7MOA - chains A and E of the 3 polymer chains in the assembly; structure by electron microscopy, 4.90 A resolution (low resolution: residue-level contacts below are approximate; hydrogen-bond / salt-bridge calls are withheld).

Chain A:
Molecule: Hepatocyte growth factor
Source organism: Homo sapiens
UniProt: P14210 (HGF_HUMAN); numbering as in UniProt (aligned over 1-728)
Sequence (728 residues; numbered 1 to 728; the number before each row is that of its first residue):
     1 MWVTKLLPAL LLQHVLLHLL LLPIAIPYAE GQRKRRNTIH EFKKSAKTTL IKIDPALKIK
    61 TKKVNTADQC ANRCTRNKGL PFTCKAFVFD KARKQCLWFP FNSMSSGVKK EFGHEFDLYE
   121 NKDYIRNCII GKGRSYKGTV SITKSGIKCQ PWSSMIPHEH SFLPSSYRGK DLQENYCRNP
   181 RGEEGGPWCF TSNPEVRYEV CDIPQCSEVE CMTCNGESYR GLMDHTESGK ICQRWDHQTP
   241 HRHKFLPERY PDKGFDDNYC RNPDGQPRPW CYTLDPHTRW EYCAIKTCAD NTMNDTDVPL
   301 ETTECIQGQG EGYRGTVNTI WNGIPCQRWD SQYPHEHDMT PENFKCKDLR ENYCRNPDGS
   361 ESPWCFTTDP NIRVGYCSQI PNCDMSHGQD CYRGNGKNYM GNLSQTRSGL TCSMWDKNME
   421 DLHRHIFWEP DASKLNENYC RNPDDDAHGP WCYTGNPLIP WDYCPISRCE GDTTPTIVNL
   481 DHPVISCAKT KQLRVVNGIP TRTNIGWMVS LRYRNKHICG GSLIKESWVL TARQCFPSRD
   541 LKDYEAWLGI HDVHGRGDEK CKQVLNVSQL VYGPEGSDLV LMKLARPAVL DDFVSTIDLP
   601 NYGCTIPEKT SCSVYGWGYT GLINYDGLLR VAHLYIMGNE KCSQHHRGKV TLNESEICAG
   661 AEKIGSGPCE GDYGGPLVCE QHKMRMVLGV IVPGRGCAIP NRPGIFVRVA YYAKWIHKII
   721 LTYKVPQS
Disordered / not traced: 1-33, 56-58, 291-728
Cystine bridges: Cys70-Cys96, Cys74-Cys84, Cys128-Cys206, Cys149-Cys189, Cys177-Cys201, Cys211-Cys288, Cys232-Cys271, Cys260-Cys283
From the paper describing this entry:
  - mutagenesis - R242E/K244E/R249E: decreased signaling
  - mutagenesis - E159R, R242E/K244E/R249E, W321R/E361R/Y376A, Y673A: decreased binding to Hepatocyte growth factor receptor (chain E)
  - mutagenesis - K34E/R35E/R36E, K47E, R73E/R76E/K78E, K91E, F112A, H114E, E159R, E195R, R197E, R242E, K244E, R249E, W321R/Y376A, W321R/E361R/Y376A, Y673A: decreased signaling with Hepatocyte growth factor receptor (chain E)

Chain E:
Molecule: Hepatocyte growth factor receptor
Source organism: Homo sapiens
Notes: EC 2.7.10.1
UniProt: P08581 (MET_HUMAN); residue numbers follow UniProt; this construct covers 1-1390
Sequence (1390 residues; numbered 1 to 1390; the number before each row is that of its first residue):
     1 MKAPAVLAPG ILVLLFTLVQ RSNGECKEAL AKSEMNVNMK YQLPNFTAET PIQNVILHEH
    61 HIFLGATNYI YVLNEEDLQK VAEYKTGPVL EHPDCFPCQD CSSKANLSGG VWKDNINMAL
   121 VVDTYYDDQL ISCGSVNRGT CQRHVFPHNH TADIQSEVHC IFSPQIEEPS QCPDCVVSAL
   181 GAKVLSSVKD RFINFFVGNT INSSYFPDHP LHSISVRRLK ETKDGFMFLT DQSYIDVLPE
   241 FRDSYPIKYV HAFESNNFIY FLTVQRETLD AQTFHTRIIR FCSINSGLHS YMEMPLECIL
   301 TEKRKKRSTK KEVFNILQAA YVSKPGAQLA RQIGASLNDD ILFGVFAQSK PDSAEPMDRS
   361 AMCAFPIKYV NDFFNKIVNK NNVRCLQHFY GPNHEHCFNR TLLRNSSGCE ARRDEYRTEF
   421 TTALQRVDLF MGQFSEVLLT SISTFIKGDL TIANLGTSEG RFMQVVVSRS GPSTPHVNFL
   481 LDSHPVSPEV IVEHTLNQNG YTLVITGKKI TKIPLNGLGC RHFQSCSQCL SAPPFVQCGW
   541 CHDKCVRSEE CLSGTWTQQI CLPAIYKVFP NSAPLEGGTR LTICGWDFGF RRNNKFDLKK
   601 TRVLLGNESC TLTLSESTMN TLKCTVGPAM NKHFNMSIII SNGHGTTQYS TFSYVDPVIT
   661 SISPKYGPMA GGTLLTLTGN YLNSGNSRHI SIGGKTCTLK SVSNSILECY TPAQTISTEF
   721 AVKLKIDLAN RETSIFSYRE DPIVYEIHPT KSFISGGSTI TGVGKNLNSV SVPRMVINVH
   781 EAGRNFTVAC QHRSNSEIIC CTTPSLQQLN LQLPLKTKAF FMLDGILSKY FDLIYVHNPV
   841 FKPFEKPVMI SMGNENVLEI KGNDIDPEAV KGEVLKVGNK SCENIHLHSE AVLCTVPNDL
   901 LKLNSELNIE WKQAISSTVL GKVIVQPDQN FTGLIAGVVS ISTALLLLLG FFLWLKKRKQ
   961 IKDLGSELVR YDARVHTPHL DRLVSARSVS PTTEMVSNES VDYRATFPED QFPNSSQNGS
  1021 CRQVQYPLTD MSPILTSGDS DISSPLLQNT VHIDLSALNP ELVQAVQHVV IGPSSLIVHF
  1081 NEVIGRGHFG CVYHGTLLDN DGKKIHCAVK SLNRITDIGE VSQFLTEGII MKDFSHPNVL
  1141 SLLGICLRSE GSPLVVLPYM KHGDLRNFIR NETHNPTVKD LIGFGLQVAK GMKYLASKKF
  1201 VHRDLAARNC MLDEKFTVKV ADFGLARDMY DKEYYSVHNK TGAKLPVKWM ALESLQTQKF
  1261 TTKSDVWSFG VLLWELMTRG APPYPDVNTF DITVYLLQGR RLLQPEYCPD PLYEVMLKCW
  1321 HPKAEMRPSF SELVSRISAI FSTFIGEHYV HVNATYVNVK CVAPYPSLLS SEDNADDEVD
  1381 TRPASFWETS
Disordered / not traced: 1-25, 107-109, 302-310, 627-633, 681-686, 739-1390
Cystine bridges: Cys26-Cys584, Cys95-Cys101, Cys98-Cys160, Cys133-Cys141, Cys172-Cys175, Cys282-Cys409, Cys298-Cys363, Cys385-Cys397, Cys520-Cys538, Cys526-Cys561, Cys529-Cys545, Cys541-Cys551, Cys610-Cys624, Cys697-Cys709
From the paper describing this entry:
  - mutagenesis - E267A/R384A/E419A, Y369A/F373A, R592E/N593E/K595E/K599E: decreased signaling with Hepatocyte growth factor (chain A)
  - mutagenesis - R426A/R469A: abolished signaling with Hepatocyte growth factor (chain A)

Interface between chain A and chain E:
Residue-residue contacts (15; chain A residue first):
  Met155(A) with Tyr369(E)
  Ile156(A) with Tyr369(E); Ile377(E)
  Pro157(A) with Phe373(E)
  Glu159(A) with Ile333(E); Arg426(E); Val427(E); Arg469(E)
  His160(A) with Thr301(E); Val427(E)
  Phe162(A) with Arg469(E)
  Pro194(A) with Ile377(E); Gln425(E)
  Glu195(A) with Gln425(E)
  Arg197(A) with Val427(E)
Also at the interface, not in a pair above, chain A (11 interface residues in all): His158, Tyr198
Also at the interface, not in a pair above, chain E (14 interface residues in all): Ile299, Lys311, Gln332, Asp372, Thr422
From the paper, about this interface:
  - hot spots on chain A (mutagenesis) - Y673A: decreased binding to chain B

Overview:
11 residues of chain A and 14 residues of chain E are in contact. From the paper: K34E/R35E/R36E, K47E and
R73E/R76E/K78E of chain A, among others, reduce signaling with Hepatocyte growth factor receptor (chain E);
E159R, R242E/K244E/R249E and W321R/E361R/Y376A of chain A, among others, reduce binding to Hepatocyte growth
factor receptor (chain E); 20 substitutions were tested in all.
Chain A is Hepatocyte growth factor and chain E is Hepatocyte growth factor receptor, both from Homo sapiens;
the structure, Cryo-EM structure of the c-MET II/HGF I complex bound with HGF II in a rigid conformation, was
determined by electron microscopy, deposited together with 7MO7, 7MO8, 7MO9 and 7MOB.
